5JM0 - chain A; structure by electron microscopy, 6.30 A resolution (low resolution: residue-level contacts below are approximate; hydrogen-bond / salt-bridge calls are withheld).

[Chain A]
Name: Alpha-mannosidase
Source organism: Saccharomyces cerevisiae S288c
Notes: EC 3.2.1.24
UniProtKB: P22855 (MAN1_YEAST); numbering as in UniProt (aligned over 1-1070)
Chain sequence (1096 residues; each row starts with the number of its first residue; numbers below 1 keep their minus sign (UNK-12 is residue -12); X marks 13 residues of unknown identity (built as UNK)):
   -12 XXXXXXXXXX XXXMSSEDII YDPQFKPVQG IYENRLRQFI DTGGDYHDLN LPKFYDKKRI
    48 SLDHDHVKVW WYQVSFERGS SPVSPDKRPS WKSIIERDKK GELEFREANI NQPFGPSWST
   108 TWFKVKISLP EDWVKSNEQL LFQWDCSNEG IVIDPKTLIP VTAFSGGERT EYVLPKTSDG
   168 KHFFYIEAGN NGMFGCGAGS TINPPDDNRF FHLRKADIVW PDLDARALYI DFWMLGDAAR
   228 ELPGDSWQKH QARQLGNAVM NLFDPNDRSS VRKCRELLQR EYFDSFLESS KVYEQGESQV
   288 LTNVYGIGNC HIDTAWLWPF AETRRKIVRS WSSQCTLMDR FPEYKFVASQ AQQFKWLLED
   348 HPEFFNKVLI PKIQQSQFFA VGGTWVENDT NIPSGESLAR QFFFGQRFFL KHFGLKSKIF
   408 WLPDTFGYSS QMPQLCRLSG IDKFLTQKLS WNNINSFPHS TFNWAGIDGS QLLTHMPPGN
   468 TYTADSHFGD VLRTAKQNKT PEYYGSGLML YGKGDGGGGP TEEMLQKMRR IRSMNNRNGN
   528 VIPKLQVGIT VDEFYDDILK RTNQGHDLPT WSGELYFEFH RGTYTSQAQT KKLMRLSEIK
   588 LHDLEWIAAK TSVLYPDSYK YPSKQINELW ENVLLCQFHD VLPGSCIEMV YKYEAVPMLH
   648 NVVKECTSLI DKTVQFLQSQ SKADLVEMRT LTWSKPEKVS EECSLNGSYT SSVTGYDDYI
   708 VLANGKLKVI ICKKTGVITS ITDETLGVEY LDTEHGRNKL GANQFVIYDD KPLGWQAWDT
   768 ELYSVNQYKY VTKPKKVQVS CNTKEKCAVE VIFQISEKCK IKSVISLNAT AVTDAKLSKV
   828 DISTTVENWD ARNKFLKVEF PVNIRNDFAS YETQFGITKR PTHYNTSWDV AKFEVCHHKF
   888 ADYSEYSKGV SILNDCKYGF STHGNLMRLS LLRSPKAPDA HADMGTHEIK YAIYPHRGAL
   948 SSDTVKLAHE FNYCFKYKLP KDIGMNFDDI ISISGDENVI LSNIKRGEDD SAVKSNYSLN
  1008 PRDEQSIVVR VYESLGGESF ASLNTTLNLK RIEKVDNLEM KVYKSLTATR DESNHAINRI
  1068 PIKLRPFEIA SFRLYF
Unresolved in the structure: 1-44, 64-76, 179-192, 204-208, 272-286, 679-701, 740-751, 819-820, 997-1010, 1051-1064
Construct notes: expression tag (1071-1083)
Swiss-Prot annotation at these positions:
  - active site: Asp411 (Nucleophile)
  - binding site (Zn(2+)): His298, Asp300, Asp411, His626
  - modified residue: Ser2 (N-acetylserine)
Reported in the primary citation:
  - mutagenesis - W234E: unchanged catalytic activity
  - mutagenesis - W234E: decreased binding to MBP-Atg19

[In short]
UniProt lists active-site residue Asp411 and 4 Zn2+-binding residues. From the paper: W234E reduces binding to
MBP-Atg19; W234E leaves catalytic activity unchanged.
Chain A is Alpha-mannosidase (Saccharomyces cerevisiae S288c); the structure, Structure of the S. cerevisiae
alpha-mannosidase 1, was determined by electron microscopy (same publication as 5JM6 and 5JM9).
